PDB entry 1CRX | X-ray diffraction, 2.40 A resolution | chains A and B of the 6 polymer chains in the assembly

# Chain A
Molecule: Cre recombinase
Organism: Punavirus P1
UniProt: Q71TG5 (Q71TG5_9CAUD); residue numbers follow UniProt; this construct covers 20-341
Amino-acid sequence (322 residues; row label = number of the first residue in the row):
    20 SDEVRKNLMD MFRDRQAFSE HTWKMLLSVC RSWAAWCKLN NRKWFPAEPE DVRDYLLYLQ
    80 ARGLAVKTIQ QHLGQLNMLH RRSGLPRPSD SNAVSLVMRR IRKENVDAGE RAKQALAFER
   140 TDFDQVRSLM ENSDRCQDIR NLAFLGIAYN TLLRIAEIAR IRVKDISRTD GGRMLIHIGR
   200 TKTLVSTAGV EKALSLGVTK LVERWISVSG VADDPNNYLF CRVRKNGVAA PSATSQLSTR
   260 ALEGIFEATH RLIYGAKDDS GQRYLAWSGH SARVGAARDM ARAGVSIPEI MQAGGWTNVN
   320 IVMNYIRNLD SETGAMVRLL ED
What the authors report for this chain:
  - binding site for the 19-nt DNA strand: Arg259
  - binding site for the 15-nt DNA strand: Lys201, Lys244, Arg282, Tyr324
  - catalytic residues: Arg173, His289, Arg292, Trp315, Tyr324
  - conformationally variable residues (helix shift): His289, Tyr324

# Chain B
Molecule: Cre recombinase
Organism: Punavirus P1
UniProt: Q71TG5 (Q71TG5_9CAUD); residue numbers follow UniProt; this construct covers 20-341
Amino-acid sequence (322 residues; numbered 20 to 341; the number before each row is that of its first residue):
    20 SDEVRKNLMD MFRDRQAFSE HTWKMLLSVC RSWAAWCKLN NRKWFPAEPE DVRDYLLYLQ
    80 ARGLAVKTIQ QHLGQLNMLH RRSGLPRPSD SNAVSLVMRR IRKENVDAGE RAKQALAFER
   140 TDFDQVRSLM ENSDRCQDIR NLAFLGIAYN TLLRIAEIAR IRVKDISRTD GGRMLIHIGR
   200 TKTLVSTAGV EKALSLGVTK LVERWISVSG VADDPNNYLF CRVRKNGVAA PSATSQLSTR
   260 ALEGIFEATH RLIYGAKDDS GQRYLAWSGH SARVGAARDM ARAGVSIPEI MQAGGWTNVN
   320 IVMNYIRNLD SETGAMVRLL ED
Modified residues: Tyr324 (O-phosphotyrosine; PTR)
What the authors report for this chain:
  - conformationally variable residues (helix shift, side-chain flip): His289, Tyr324

# Interface between chain A and chain B
Pairs across the interface (78):
  Lys25(A) with Glu69(B), salt bridge
  Asn26(A) with Asn111(B), hydrogen bond (backbone-side chain)
  Asp29(A) with Glu69(B); Asn111(B); Ala112(B); Leu115(B)
  Met30(A) with Leu115(B)
  Arg32(A) with Glu69(B), salt bridge; Arg72(B); Ala112(B); Arg119(B)
  Asp33(A) with Arg72(B), salt bridge; Ala112(B); Leu115(B); Val116(B); Arg119(B), salt bridge
  Gln35(A) with Arg119(B); Lys122(B); Glu123(B)
  Ala36(A) with Leu115(B); Arg118(B), hydrogen bond (backbone-side chain); Arg119(B); Lys122(B)
  Phe37(A) with Leu115(B), hydrophobic; Arg118(B); Lys122(B)
  Ser38(A) with Lys122(B)
  Arg101(A) with Asn111(B), hydrogen bond; Ser114(B), hydrogen bond; Leu115(B)
  Arg139(A) with Leu338(B), hydrogen bond (side chain-backbone); Leu339(B), hydrogen bond (side chain-backbone); Asp341(B), hydrogen bond (side chain-backbone)
  Phe142(A) with Leu339(B), hydrophobic
  Tyr168(A) with Met335(B), hydrophobic
  Asn169(A) with Met335(B); Leu339(B)
  Leu171(A) with Met335(B), hydrophobic
  Arg192(A) with Val336(B); Glu340(B), salt bridge
  Arg199(A) with Asp329(B), salt bridge
  Thr200(A) with Arg130(B), hydrogen bond (backbone-side chain)
  Lys201(A) with Val125(B); Arg130(B)
  Thr202(A) with Val125(B); Arg130(B), hydrogen bond (backbone-side chain)
  Leu203(A) with Val85(B), hydrophobic; Lys86(B); Val125(B); Glu129(B); Arg130(B); Ala131(B), hydrogen bond (backbone-backbone)
  Val204(A) with Asn323(B); Arg326(B)
  Ser205(A) with Arg130(B), hydrogen bond
  Thr206(A) with Arg326(B); Asp329(B), hydrogen bond
  Ala207(A) with Arg130(B)
  Val209(A) with Asp329(B)
  Glu210(A) with Glu331(B)
  Lys211(A) with Glu331(B)
  Ala212(A) with Glu331(B), hydrogen bond (backbone-side chain); Val336(B)
  Leu213(A) with Val336(B)
  Ser214(A) with Val336(B); Leu339(B); Glu340(B)
  Leu215(A) with Glu340(B), hydrogen bond (backbone-side chain)
  Ala295(A) with Met335(B), hydrophobic
  Met299(A) with Met335(B), hydrophobic
  Ala302(A) with Leu338(B), hydrophobic
  Val304(A) with Leu338(B), hydrophobic
  Glu308(A) with Thr332(B); Ala334(B); Arg337(B), salt bridge
  Gln311(A) with Asp329(B); Ser330(B), hydrogen bond (side chain-backbone); Thr332(B)
Interface residues without a listed pair, chain A (41 interface residues in all): Val217, Thr316
Interface residues without a listed pair, chain B (33 interface residues in all): Arg121, Met322

# In short
41 residues of chain A and 33 residues of chain B are in contact; the contacts include 15 hydrogen bonds and 7
salt bridges. Polar contacts include Lys25(A)-Glu69(B), Arg32(A)-Glu69(B) and Asp33(A)-Arg72(B). The paper
reports catalytic residues Arg173(A), His289(A) and Arg292(A) among others; a binding site for the 15-nt DNA
strand at Lys201(A), Lys244(A) and Arg282(A) among others.
Chain A is Cre recombinase and chain B is Cre recombinase, both from Punavirus P1; the structure, Cre
recombinase/DNA complex reaction intermediate I, was determined by X-ray diffraction.
